Entry 1KA4 (X-ray diffraction, 3.00 A resolution); this record covers chain A.

# Chain A
Molecule: M32 carboxypeptidase
From: Pyrococcus furiosus
UniProt: Q8U3L0 (Q8U3L0_PYRFU); residue numbers follow UniProt; this construct covers 1-499
Sequence (499 residues; numbered 1 to 499; the number before each row is that of its first residue):
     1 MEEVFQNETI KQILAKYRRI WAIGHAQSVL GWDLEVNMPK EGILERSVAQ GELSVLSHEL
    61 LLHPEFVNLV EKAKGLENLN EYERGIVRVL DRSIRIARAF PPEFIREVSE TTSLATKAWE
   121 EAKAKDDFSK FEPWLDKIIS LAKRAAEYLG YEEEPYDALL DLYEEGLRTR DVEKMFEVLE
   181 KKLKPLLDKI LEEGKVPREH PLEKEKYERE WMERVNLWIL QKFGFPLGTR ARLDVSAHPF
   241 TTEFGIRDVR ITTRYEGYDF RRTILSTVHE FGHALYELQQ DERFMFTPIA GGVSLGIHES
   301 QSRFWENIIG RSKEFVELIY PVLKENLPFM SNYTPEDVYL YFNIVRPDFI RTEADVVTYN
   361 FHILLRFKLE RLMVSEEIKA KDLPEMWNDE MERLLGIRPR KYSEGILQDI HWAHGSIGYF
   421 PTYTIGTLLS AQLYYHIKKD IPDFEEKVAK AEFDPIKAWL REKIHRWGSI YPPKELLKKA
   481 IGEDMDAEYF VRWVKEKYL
Not modelled in the structure: 1-2
Bound ions: lead (II) ion: His269, His273, Glu299
Swiss-Prot annotation at these positions:
  - motif: His238 to Phe240 (HPF), Asp248 to Thr252 (DXRXT), His269 to His273 (HEXXH), His298 to Gln301 (HES/GQ), Ile350 to Asp355 (I/NRXXA/SD), Gly405 to Trp412 (GXXQDXHW)
  - active site: Glu270 (Proton donor/acceptor)
  - binding site (Co(2+)): His269, His273, Glu299

# Summary
His269, His273 and Glu299 coordinate a lead (II) ion ion. From UniProt: active-site residue Glu270 and 3
Co2+-binding residues.
Chain A is M32 carboxypeptidase (Pyrococcus furiosus); the structure, Structure of Pyrococcus furiosus
carboxypeptidase Nat-Pb, was determined by X-ray diffraction (same publication as 1K9X and 1KA2).
